6MTI - chains 4 and R of the 30 polymer chains in the assembly; structure by electron microscopy, 10.40 A resolution (very low resolution: no residue pairs are listed; an interface is given only as per-side residue counts).

Chain 4:
Molecule: Synaptotagmin-1
Organism: Rattus norvegicus
Notes: fragment: C2A and C2B domains, residues 141-421
UniProt: P21707 (SYT1_RAT); the author numbering skips numbers that UniProt does not, so the offset changes along the chain: 141-267 = UniProt 141-267; 549-702 = UniProt 268-421
Chain sequence (281 residues; row label = number of the first residue in the row; note: 281 numbers in that range are skipped by the numbering (no residue carries them; nothing is unmodelled there)):
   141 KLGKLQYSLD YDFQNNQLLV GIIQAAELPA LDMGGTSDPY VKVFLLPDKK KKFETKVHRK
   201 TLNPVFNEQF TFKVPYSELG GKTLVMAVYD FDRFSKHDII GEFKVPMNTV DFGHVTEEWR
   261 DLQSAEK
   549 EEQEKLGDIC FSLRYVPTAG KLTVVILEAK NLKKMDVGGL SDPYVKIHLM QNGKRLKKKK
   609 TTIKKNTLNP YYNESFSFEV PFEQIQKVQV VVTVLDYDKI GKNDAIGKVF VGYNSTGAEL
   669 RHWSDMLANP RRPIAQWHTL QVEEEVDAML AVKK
Not modelled in the structure: 549, 702
Metal / ion sites: Mg2+ site 1: Asp-172, Asp-178, Phe-231, Asp-232; Mg2+ site 2: Asp-584, Asp-590, Asp-644, Asp-646

Chain R:
Molecule: Syntaxin-1A
Organism: Rattus norvegicus
UniProt: P32851 (STX1A_RAT); residue numbers follow UniProt; this construct covers 191-256
Chain sequence (67 residues; row label = number of the first residue in the row):
   190 MALSEIETRH SEIIKLENSI RELHDMFMDM AMLVESQGEM IDRIEYNVEH AVDYVERAVS
   250 DTKKAVK
Construct notes: initiating methionine (190)

Interface between chain 4 and chain R:
At this resolution (10 A) residue pairs are not listed: 9 residues of chain 4 and 6 of chain R lie at the interface.

Summary:
Chain 4 and chain R form an interface of 9 and 6 residues respectively. Asp-172(4), Asp-178(4), Phe-231(4) and
Asp-232(4) coordinate Mg2+ site 1. Asp-584(4), Asp-590(4), Asp-644(4) and Asp-646(4) form the Mg2+ site 2.
Here chain 4 is Synaptotagmin-1 and chain R is Syntaxin-1A, both from Rattus norvegicus. Entry 6MTI
(Synaptotagmin-1 C2A, C2B domains and SNARE-pin proteins (5CCI) individually docked into Cryo-EM map of
C2AB-SNARE complexes ...) was determined by electron microscopy.
